Entry 8F68 (electron microscopy, 3.15 A resolution); this record covers chains A and B of the 4 polymer chains in the assembly.

Chain A:
Molecule: Cytochrome bo(3) ubiquinol oxidase subunit 1
From: Escherichia coli
Notes: EC 7.1.1.3
Reference sequence: P0ABI8 (CYOB_ECOLI); numbering as in UniProt (aligned over 1-658)
Chain sequence (658 residues; each row starts with the number of its first residue):
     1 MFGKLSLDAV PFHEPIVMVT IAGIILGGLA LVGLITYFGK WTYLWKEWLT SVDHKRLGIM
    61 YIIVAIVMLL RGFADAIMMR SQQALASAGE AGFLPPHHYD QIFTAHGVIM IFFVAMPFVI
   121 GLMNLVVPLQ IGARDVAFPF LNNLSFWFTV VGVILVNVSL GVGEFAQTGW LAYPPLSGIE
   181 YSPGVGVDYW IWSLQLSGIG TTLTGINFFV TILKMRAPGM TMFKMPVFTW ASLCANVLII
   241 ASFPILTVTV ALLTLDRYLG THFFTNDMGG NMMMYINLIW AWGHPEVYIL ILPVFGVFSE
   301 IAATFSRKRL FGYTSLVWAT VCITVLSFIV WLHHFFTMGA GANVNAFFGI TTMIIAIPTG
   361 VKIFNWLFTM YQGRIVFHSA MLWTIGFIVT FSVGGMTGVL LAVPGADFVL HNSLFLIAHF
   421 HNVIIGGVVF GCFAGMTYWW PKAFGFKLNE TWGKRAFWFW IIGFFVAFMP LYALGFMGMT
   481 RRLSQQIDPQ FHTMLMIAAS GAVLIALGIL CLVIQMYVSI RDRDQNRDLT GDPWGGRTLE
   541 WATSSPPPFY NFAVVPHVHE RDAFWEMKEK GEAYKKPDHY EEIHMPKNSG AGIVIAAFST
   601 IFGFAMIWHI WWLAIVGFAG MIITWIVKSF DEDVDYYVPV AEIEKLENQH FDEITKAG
Bound ions: heme Fe: His106, His421; Cu ion: His284, His333, His334; heme o Fe near His419 (its only coordinating residue here)
Ligand contacts:
  - 1,2-Distearoyl-sn-glycerophosphoethanolamine (3PE), molecule 1: Phe138, Pro139, Phe140, Leu141, Leu144, Phe148, Trp192, Gln195, Ile199, Leu203, Ile206, Phe602, Phe618, Met621, Trp625, Lys628, Val634
  - 1,2-Distearoyl-sn-glycerophosphoethanolamine (3PE), molecule 2: Ala251, Thr254, Leu255, Tyr258, Leu259, Phe602, Met606, Trp611, Ile615
  - 1,2-Distearoyl-sn-glycerophosphoethanolamine (3PE), molecule 3: Ala251, Phe618, Ile622, Trp625, Ile626, Ser629
  - heme (HEM): Phe73, Ala76, Met79, Arg80, Gln83, Phe103, His106, Gly107, Met110, Ile111, Ala115, Gly169, Trp170, Leu414, Ile417, Phe420, His421, Ile424, Ile425, Val429, Trp460, Phe468, Arg481, Arg482, Ile505
  - heme o (HEO): Trp170, Trp280, His284, Val287, Tyr288, Ile291, His333, His334, Thr352, Ile355, Ala356, Thr359, Gly360, Ile363, Phe364, Phe391, Ser392, Gly395, Met396, Gly398, Val399, Leu401, Ala402, Asp407, His411, Asn412, Leu416, His419, Phe420, Val423, Ile424, Val428, Arg481
UniProt features mapped onto this chain:
  - binding site (ubiquinone-8): Arg71, Asp75, His98
  - binding site (heme b): His106, Trp170, His421, Arg481, Arg482
  - binding site (Cu(2+)): His284, His333, His334
  - binding site (Fe(II)-heme o): Tyr288, His411, His419
  - cross-link: His284 to Tyr288 (1'-histidyl-3'-tyrosine (His-Tyr))
What the authors report for this chain:
  - heme coordination: His106, His421
  - heme o coordination: His419

Chain B:
Molecule: Cytochrome bo(3) ubiquinol oxidase subunit 2
From: Escherichia coli
Reference sequence: P0ABJ1 (CYOA_ECOLI); numbering as in UniProt (aligned over 24-283)
Chain sequence (260 residues; row label = number of the first residue in the row):
    24 GCNSALLDPK GQIGLEQRSL ILTAFGLMLI VVIPAILMAV GFAWKYRASN KDAKYSPNWS
    84 HSNKVEAVVW TVPILIIIFL AVLTWKTTHA LEPSKPLAHD EKPITIEVVS MDWKWFFIYP
   144 EQGIATVNEI AFPANTPVYF KVTSNSVMNS FFIPRLGSQI YAMAGMQTRL HLIANEPGTY
   204 DGISASYSGP GFSGMKFKAI ATPDRAAFDQ WVAKAKQSPN TMSDMAAFEK LAAPSEYNQV
   264 EYFSNVKPDL FADVINKFMA
Ligand contacts: heme o (HEO): Met51, Val54, Val55, Ala58, Ile99, Ile100
UniProt features mapped onto this chain:
  - lipidation: Cys25 (N-palmitoyl cysteine)

Interface between chain A and chain B:
Pairs across the interface - 140 pairs, chain A then chain B:
  Pro96(A) with Pro213(B)
  Asp100(A) with Tyr210(B), hydrogen bond; Pro213(B)
  Gln167(A) with Tyr210(B), hydrogen bond (backbone-side chain)
  Thr168(A) with Tyr210(B)
  Pro175(A) with Val170(B), hydrophobic; Met171(B)
  Leu176(A) with Val170(B), hydrophobic; Tyr210(B), hydrophobic; Ser211(B)
  Tyr181(A) with Ser169(B)
  Asn266(A) with Ala187(B); Phe281(B)
  Met272(A) with Met171(B), hydrophobic; Met186(B), hydrophobic
  Met273(A) with Met186(B), hydrophobic; Met189(B), hydrophobic
  Arg307(A) with Tyr78(B), hydrogen bond (backbone-side chain)
  Lys308(A) with Ser79(B); Pro80(B); Trp82(B), hydrogen bond (side chain-backbone)
  Arg309(A) with Pro80(B); Asn81(B); Ser83(B)
  Leu310(A) with Ser83(B)
  Phe311(A) with Trp82(B), hydrophobic; Ser83(B); His84(B); Ser85(B); Val88(B), hydrophobic; Glu89(B)
  Gly312(A) with Ser83(B), hydrogen bond (backbone-backbone); Glu89(B)
  Ser315(A) with Glu89(B), hydrogen bond; Trp93(B)
  Thr337(A) with Gln182(B); Ile183(B); Tyr184(B), hydrogen bond (backbone-backbone)
  Met338(A) with Tyr184(B), hydrophobic; Met186(B)
  Ala340(A) with Glu115(B)
  Gly341(A) with Glu115(B)
  Ala342(A) with Thr111(B); His112(B); Glu115(B), hydrogen bond (backbone-side chain)
  Asn343(A) with His112(B)
  Asn345(A) with Thr111(B)
  Ala346(A) with Trp108(B), hydrophobic; Thr111(B)
  Ile350(A) with Trp108(B), hydrophobic
  Met353(A) with Ile100(B); Leu103(B); Ala104(B); Thr107(B), hydrogen bond
  Ile357(A) with Ile97(B), hydrophobic; Ile100(B), hydrophobic
  Val361(A) with Val92(B), hydrophobic; Trp93(B), hydrophobic
  Phe364(A) with Met61(B), hydrophobic; Val92(B), hydrophobic
  Asn365(A) with Glu89(B), hydrogen bond
  Leu367(A) with Ala58(B); Ala62(B), hydrophobic; Phe65(B)
  Phe368(A) with Trp82(B)
  Met370(A) with Ala62(B); Phe65(B)
  Tyr371(A) with Phe65(B), hydrophobic; Tyr69(B); Trp82(B), hydrophobic
  Gln372(A) with Tyr69(B); Lys77(B); Tyr78(B); Ser79(B), hydrogen bond
  Gly373(A) with Tyr69(B)
  Arg374(A) with Lys74(B); Tyr78(B)
  Ile375(A) with Phe65(B); Tyr69(B), hydrogen bond (backbone-backbone); Arg70(B); Ala71(B), hydrogen bond (backbone-backbone)
  Phe377(A) with Ala66(B); Arg70(B)
  Ile385(A) with Ala66(B), hydrophobic
  Ile388(A) with Ala62(B), hydrophobic
  Val393(A) with Ile59(B), hydrophobic
  Met396(A) with Phe48(B), hydrophobic; Met51(B); Leu52(B), hydrophobic; Val55(B), hydrophobic
  Val399(A) with Met51(B), hydrophobic
  Leu400(A) with Ile44(B); Phe48(B), hydrophobic; Met51(B)
  Val403(A) with Leu43(B), hydrophobic; Thr107(B)
  Pro404(A) with Thr107(B); Thr111(B)
  Gly405(A) with Gln40(B); Leu43(B)
  Ala406(A) with Ile44(B), hydrophobic
  Phe408(A) with Gln40(B); Leu114(B); Pro116(B); Ser181(B); Gln182(B), hydrogen bond (backbone-backbone)
  Val409(A) with Leu29(B), hydrophobic; Gln40(B); Phe175(B); Gly180(B); Ser181(B)
  Leu410(A) with Leu29(B), hydrophobic; Ile44(B), hydrophobic
  His411(A) with Gln182(B), hydrogen bond (backbone-side chain); Tyr184(B), hydrogen bond
  Asn412(A) with Tyr184(B); Ala208(B)
  Gly475(A) with Leu29(B)
  Phe476(A) with Ser27(B), hydrogen bond (backbone-side chain); Ala28(B); Leu29(B), hydrogen bond (backbone-backbone); Leu30(B), hydrophobic
  Met477(A) with Ser27(B), hydrogen bond (backbone-side chain); Ala28(B)
  Gly478(A) with Ile206(B)
  Thr480(A) with Ile206(B); Ser207(B); Ala208(B); Phe215(B)
  Arg481(A) with Phe215(B)
  Arg482(A) with Tyr210(B); Phe215(B)
  Leu483(A) with Phe215(B), hydrophobic; Ser216(B)
  Ser484(A) with Ser216(B), hydrogen bond (backbone-side chain)
  Gln485(A) with Ser216(B); Tyr260(B)
  Gln486(A) with Lys219(B), hydrogen bond (backbone-side chain); Tyr260(B), hydrogen bond
  Asp488(A) with Lys219(B)
Interface residues without a listed pair, chain A (82 interface residues in all): Phe103, Gly169, Tyr173, Asp267, Asn271, Ile276, Gly339, Ile354, Ala356, Val376, Val389, Ser392, Ala473, Ile487, Gln490
Interface residues without a listed pair, chain B (77 interface residues in all): Val54, Asn73, Pro96, Thr110, Asp135, Asn168, Pro177, Asp204, Gly212

Overview:
82 residues of chain A and 77 residues of chain B are in contact, with 22 hydrogen bonds. Polar pairs include
Asp100(A)-Tyr210(B), Gln167(A)-Tyr210(B) and Arg307(A)-Tyr78(B). Heme o is bound between chain A and chain B.
From the paper: heme coordination by His106(A) and His421(A); heme o coordination by His419(A).
Here chain A is Cytochrome bo(3) ubiquinol oxidase subunit 1 and chain B is Cytochrome bo(3) ubiquinol oxidase
subunit 2, both from Escherichia coli. Entry 8F68 (E. coli cytochrome bo3 ubiquinol oxidase monomer) was
determined by electron microscopy together with 8F6C from the same study.
